PDB entry 3KQZ | X-ray diffraction, 2.39 A resolution | chains B and C of the 6 polymer chains in the assembly

[Chain B (and C)]
Name: M17 leucyl aminopeptidase
From: Plasmodium falciparum
Notes: EC 3.4.11.1; chain C of this document is another copy of the same molecule, construct and numbering; everything in this record applies to it too
Reference sequence: Q8IL11 (Q8IL11_PLAF7); residues 84-605 here = UniProt positions 84-605
Sequence (528 residues; each row starts with the number of its first residue):
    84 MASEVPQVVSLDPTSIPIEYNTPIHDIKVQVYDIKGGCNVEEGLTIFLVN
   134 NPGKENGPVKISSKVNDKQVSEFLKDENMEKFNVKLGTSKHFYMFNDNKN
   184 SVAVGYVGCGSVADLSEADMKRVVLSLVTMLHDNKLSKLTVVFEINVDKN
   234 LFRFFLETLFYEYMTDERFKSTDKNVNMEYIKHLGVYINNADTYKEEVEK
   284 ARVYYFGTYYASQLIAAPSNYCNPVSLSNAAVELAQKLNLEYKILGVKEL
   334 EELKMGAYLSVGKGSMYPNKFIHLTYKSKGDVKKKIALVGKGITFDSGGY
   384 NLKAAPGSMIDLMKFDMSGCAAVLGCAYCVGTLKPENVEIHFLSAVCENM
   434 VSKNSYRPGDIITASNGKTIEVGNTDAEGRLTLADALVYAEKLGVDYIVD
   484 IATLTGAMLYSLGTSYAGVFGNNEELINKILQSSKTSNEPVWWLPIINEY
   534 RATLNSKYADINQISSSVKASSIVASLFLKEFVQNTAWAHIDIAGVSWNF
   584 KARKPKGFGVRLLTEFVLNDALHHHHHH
Not modelled in the structure: 84-85, 255-262, 604-611 (chain C: 84-85, 604-611)
Sequence notes: engineered mutation Q152 (Asn in Q8IL11), Q515 (Asn in Q8IL11), Q546 (Asn in Q8IL11); expression tag (606-611)
Metal / ion sites: Zn2+ site 1: K374, D379, D399, E461; Zn2+ site 2: D379, D459, E461
Residues lining bound ligands:
  - nonaethylene glycol (2PE): Y103, N104, H108, F289, K320, L321, Y411
  - carbonate ion (CO3): K374, D459, A460, E461, G462, R463, L487, T488
UniProt features mapped onto this chain:
  - region: N384 to S401 (L13 loop)
  - active site: K386, R463
  - binding site (a peptide): K374, D379, K386, D399, D459
  - binding site (Zn(2+)): K374, D379, D394, M396, D399, D459, E461
  - site: K386 (Essential for hexamer stabilization)
  - mutagenesis: D379 (D379A: 6.5-fold reduction in catalytic efficiency in the presence of Co(2+); 854-fold reduction in catalytic efficiency in the presence of Mn(2+); substrate affinity is slightly reduced ...), K386 (K386A: 100-fold decrease in catalytic efficiency. 2-fold decrease in substrate affinity. Loss of hexamer formation with formation of dimers and trimers), A387 (A387P: 16-fold decrease in catalytic efficiency. No effect on hexamer formation), A388 to G390 (8-fold decrease in catalytic efficiency. 3-fold decrease in substrate affinity. No effect on hexamer formation), A388 to P389 (13-fold decrease in catalytic efficiency. 1.5-fold decrease in substrate affinity. No effect on hexamer formation), D394 (D394A: 7.5-fold increase in catalytic efficiency. No effect on hexamer formation. 1.7-fold increase in substrate affinity), E461 (E461L: 6.5-fold reduction in catalytic efficiency in the presence of Co(2+); 854-fold reduction in catalytic efficiency in the presence of Mn(2+); substrate affinity is slightly reduced ...), W525 (W525A: Loss of catalytic activity and impairs oligomerization; when associated with A-533), Y533 (Y533A: Loss of catalytic activity and impairs oligomerization; when associated with A-525)

[How chain B and chain C interact]
Pairs across the interface (71; chain B residue first):
  E334(B) with V92(C); S93(C), hydrogen bond (side chain-backbone); L94(C)
  K337(B) with L94(C)
  M338(B) with L94(C)
  G339(B) with L94(C)
  L342(B) with L94(C), hydrophobic
  K346(B) with V91(C); D95(C), salt bridge
  Y383(B) with S380(C); L385(C); I393(C); M433(C); V434(C), hydrogen bond (side chain-backbone)
  N384(B) with I393(C)
  L385(B) with L385(C), hydrophobic
  V434(B) with V434(C), hydrophobic
  S435(B) with V434(C)
  K436(B) with G347(C); M349(C); M433(C); V434(C), hydrogen bond (backbone-backbone); S435(C), hydrogen bond; N437(C), hydrogen bond
  N437(B) with V91(C); M349(C), hydrogen bond
  R440(B) with S302(C); N303(C); Y350(C); F378(C); E431(C), salt bridge; M433(C)
  P441(B) with F378(C); I393(C); D394(C)
  G442(B) with P301(C); D394(C)
  D443(B) with P301(C); S302(C); N303(C), hydrogen bond (side chain-backbone)
  I444(B) with F252(C), hydrophobic; P301(C), hydrophobic; N303(C), hydrogen bond (backbone-side chain); Y304(C)
  N449(B) with T255(C)
  G450(B) with S254(C), hydrogen bond (backbone-side chain); T255(C)
  K451(B) with T255(C)
  T452(B) with F252(C), hydrogen bond (side chain-backbone); S254(C)
  E454(B) with K397(C), salt bridge
  G456(B) with D394(C)
  N538(B) with R586(C), hydrogen bond (backbone-side chain)
  S539(B) with K253(C), hydrogen bond (backbone-side chain); R586(C)
  K540(B) with K253(C); A585(C); R586(C)
  Y541(B) with D249(C); F252(C); K253(C), hydrogen bond (backbone-backbone); A299(C); R586(C); K587(C); P588(C)
  A542(B) with F252(C); K253(C), hydrogen bond (backbone-side chain)
  D543(B) with K253(C); S254(C), hydrogen bond (side chain-backbone); T255(C), hydrogen bond; D256(C), hydrogen bond (side chain-backbone)
Also at the interface, not in a pair above, chain B (32 interface residues in all): S438, I445
Also at the interface, not in a pair above, chain C (37 interface residues in all): S348, K436, W581

[Overview]
32 residues of chain B face 37 of chain C across their interface, with 17 hydrogen bonds and 3 salt bridges.
Polar pairs include K346(B)-D95(C), R440(B)-E431(C) and E454(B)-K397(C). Bound to chain B: carbonate ion and
nonaethylene glycol.
Both chains are M17 leucyl aminopeptidase (Plasmodium falciparum). Entry 3KQZ (Structure of a protease 2) was
determined by X-ray diffraction, deposited together with 3KQX, 3KR4 and 3KR5.
